7Y58 - chains A and C of the 3 polymer chains in the assembly; structure by electron microscopy, 3.80 A resolution.

[Chain A]
Name: Antiseptic resistance protein
Source organism: Staphylococcus aureus
Reference sequence: Q1XG09 (Q1XG09_STAAU); residues 1-514 here = UniProt positions 1-514
Chain sequence (514 residues; row label = number of the first residue in the row):
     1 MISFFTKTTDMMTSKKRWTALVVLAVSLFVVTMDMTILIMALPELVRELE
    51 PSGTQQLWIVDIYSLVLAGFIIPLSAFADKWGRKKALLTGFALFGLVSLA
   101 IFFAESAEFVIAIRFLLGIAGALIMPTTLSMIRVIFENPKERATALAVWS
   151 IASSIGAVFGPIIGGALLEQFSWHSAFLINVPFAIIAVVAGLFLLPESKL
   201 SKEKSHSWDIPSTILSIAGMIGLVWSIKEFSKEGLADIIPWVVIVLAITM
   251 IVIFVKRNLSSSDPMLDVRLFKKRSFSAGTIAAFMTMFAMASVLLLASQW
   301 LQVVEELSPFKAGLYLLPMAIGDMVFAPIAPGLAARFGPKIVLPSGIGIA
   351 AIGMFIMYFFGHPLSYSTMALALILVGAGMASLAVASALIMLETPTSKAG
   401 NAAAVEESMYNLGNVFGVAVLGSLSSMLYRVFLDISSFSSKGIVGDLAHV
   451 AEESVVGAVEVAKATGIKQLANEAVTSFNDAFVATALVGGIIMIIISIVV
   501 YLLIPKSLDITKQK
Disordered / not traced: 1-4
Construct notes: engineered mutation N411 (Asp in Q1XG09)
From the paper describing this entry:
  - mutagenesis - D411N: increased stability
  - mutagenesis - D411N: abolished growth in response to Et
  - mutagenesis - R47A/Q56A/S454A/V456A/E460A, D411N: abolished growth in response to TPP
  - mutagenesis - D411N: decreased growth in response to Ch
  - contacts within the chain: D34-R114, D34-Y63, D61-K228, D61-K232, S154-D323 (hydrogen bond), S387-E406 (hydrogen bond)
  - mutagenesis - I443DEL: abolished growth
  - mutagenesis - R47A/Q56A/S454A/V456A/E460A: abolished growth in response to Ch
  - mutagenesis - S387C: increased growth in response to divalent cationic antibacterials (citing earlier work)

[Chain C]
Name: single-domain indian camelid antibody(B7)
Source organism: Camelus dromedarius
Notes: antibody fragment or engineered binder
Chain sequence (125 residues; row label = number of the first residue in the row):
     1 MQVQLQESGGGSVQAGGSLRLSCAASGYTNSRKCMGWFRQIPGKEREGVA
    51 AIYGFGRGLILYADSVKGRFTISQDNAKNTVYLQMNSLKPEDTAMYYCAA
   101 DSPGSCLSRSGYNYWGQGTQVTVSS
Disordered / not traced: 1-2, 11-16, 43, 125
Disulfides: C23-C98, C34-C106

[How chain A and chain C interact]
Pairs across the interface (17):
  D446(A) - R57(C)  salt bridge
  L447(A) - L61(C)  hydrophobic
  V450(A) - F55(C)  hydrophobic
  V450(A) - L59(C)  hydrophobic
  G457(A) - F55(C)
  E460(A) - R32(C)  salt bridge
  E460(A) - Y53(C)
  E460(A) - F55(C)
  K463(A) - Y53(C)
  K463(A) - P103(C)
  K463(A) - S105(C)  hydrogen bond (backbone-backbone)
  A464(A) - Y53(C)  hydrophobic
  A464(A) - L61(C)
  A464(A) - S105(C)
  A464(A) - C106(C)  hydrogen bond (backbone-backbone)
  T465(A) - L61(C)
  G466(A) - S105(C)
Other interface residues (no listed pair), chain A (11 interface residues in all): V456, V461
Other interface residues (no listed pair), chain C (11 interface residues in all): I60, G104
The authors on this interface:
  - epitope / paratope residues, chain A: K441(A)

[Summary]
Chain A and chain C each contribute 11 residues to their interface, with 2 hydrogen bonds and 2 salt bridges.
Among the polar pairs are D446(A)-R57(C), E460(A)-R32(C) and K463(A)-S105(C). From the paper:
R47A/Q56A/S454A/V456A/E460A and D411N of chain A abolish growth in response to TPP; the epitope/paratope
residue K441(A); 4 substitutions were tested in all.
Chain A is Antiseptic resistance protein (Staphylococcus aureus) and chain C is single-domain indian camelid
antibody(B7) (Camelus dromedarius); the structure, CryoEM structure of QacA (D411N), an antibacterial efflux
transporter from Staphylococcus aureus, was determined by electron microscopy.
